7ZGK - chains A and B of the 3 polymer chains in the assembly; structure by electron microscopy, 3.59 A resolution.

[Chain A]
Name: Complement C3 beta chain
Source organism: Homo sapiens
Reference sequence: P01024 (CO3_HUMAN); residues 23-667 here = UniProt positions 23-667
Amino-acid sequence (645 residues; numbered 23 to 667; the number before each row is that of its first residue):
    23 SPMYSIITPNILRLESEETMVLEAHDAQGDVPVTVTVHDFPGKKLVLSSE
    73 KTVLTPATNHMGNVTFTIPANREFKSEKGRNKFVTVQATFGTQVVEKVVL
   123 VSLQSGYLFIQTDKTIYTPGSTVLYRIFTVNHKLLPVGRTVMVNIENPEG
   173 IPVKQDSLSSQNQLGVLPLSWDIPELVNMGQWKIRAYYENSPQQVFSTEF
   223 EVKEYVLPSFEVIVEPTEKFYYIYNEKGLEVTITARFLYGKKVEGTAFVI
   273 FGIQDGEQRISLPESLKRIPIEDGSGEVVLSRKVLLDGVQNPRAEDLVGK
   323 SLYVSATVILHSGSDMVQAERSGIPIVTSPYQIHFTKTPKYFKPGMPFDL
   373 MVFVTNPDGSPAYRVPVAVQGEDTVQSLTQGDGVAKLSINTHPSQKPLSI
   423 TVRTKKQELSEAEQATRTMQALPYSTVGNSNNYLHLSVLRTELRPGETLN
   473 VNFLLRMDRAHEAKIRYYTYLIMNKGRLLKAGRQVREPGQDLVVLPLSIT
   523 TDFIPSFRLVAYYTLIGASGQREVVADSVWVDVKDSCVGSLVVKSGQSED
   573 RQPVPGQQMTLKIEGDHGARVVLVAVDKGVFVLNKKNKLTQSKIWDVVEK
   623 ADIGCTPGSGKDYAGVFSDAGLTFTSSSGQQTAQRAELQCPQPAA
Not modelled in the structure: 93-101, 312-314, 665-667
Disulfide bonds: C627-C662

[Chain B]
Name: Complement C3b alpha' chain
Source organism: Homo sapiens
Reference sequence: P01024 (CO3_HUMAN); numbering as in UniProt (aligned over 749-1663)
Amino-acid sequence (915 residues; numbered 749 to 1663; the number before each row is that of its first residue):
   749 SNLDEDIIAEENIVSRSEFPESWLWNVEDLKEPPKNGISTKLMNIFLKDS
   799 ITTWEILAVSMSDKKGICVADPFEVTVMQDFFIDLRLPYSVVRNEQVEIR
   849 AVLYNYRQNQELKVRVELLHNPAFCSLATTKRRHQQTVTIPPKSSLSVPY
   899 VIVPLKTGLQEVEVKAAVYHHFISDGVRKSLKVVPEGIRMNKTVAVRTLD
   949 PERLGREGVQKEDIPPADLSDQVPDTESETRILLQGTPVAQMTEDAVDAE
   999 RLKHLIVTPSGCGEENMIGMTPTVIAVHYLDETEQWEKFGLEKRQGALEL
  1049 IKKGYTQQLAFRQPSSAFAAFVKRAPSTWLTAYVVKVFSLAVNLIAIDSQ
  1099 VLCGAVKWLILEKQKPDGVFQEDAPVIHQEMIGGLRNNNEKDMALTAFVL
  1149 ISLQEAKDICEEQVNSLPGSITKAGDFLEANYMNLQRSYTVAIAGYALAQ
  1199 MGRLKGPLLNKFLTTAKDKNRWEDPGKQLYNVEATSYALLALLQLKDFDF
  1249 VPPVVRWLNEQRYYGGGYGSTQATFMVFQALAQYQKDAPDHQELNLDVSL
  1299 QLPSRSSKITHRIHWESASLLRSEETKENEGFTVTAEGKGQGTLSVVTMY
  1349 HAKAKDQLTCNKFDLKVTIKPAPETEKRPQDAKNTMILEICTRYRGDQDA
  1399 TMSILDISMMTGFAPDTDDLKQLANGVDRYISKYELDKAFSDRNTLIIYL
  1449 DKVSHSEDDCLAFKVHQYFNVELIQPGAVKVYAYYNLEESCTRFYHPEKE
  1499 DGKLNKLCRDELCRCAEENCFIQKSDDKVTLEERLDKACEPGVDYVYKTR
  1549 LVKVQLSNDFDEYIMAIEQTIKSGSDEVQVGQQRTFISPIKCREALKLEE
  1599 KKHYLMWGLSSDFWGEKPNLSYIIGKDTWVEHWPEEDECQDEENQKQCQD
  1649 LGAFTESMVVFGCPN
Not modelled in the structure: 749-751, 1372-1380, 1523-1524
Disulfide bonds: C873-C1513, C1101-C1158, C1358-C1489, C1389-C1458, C1506-C1511, C1518-C1590, C1537-C1661, C1637-C1646
Sequence notes: conflict E1013 (Gln in P01024)

[How chain A and chain B interact]
Pairs across the interface (192):
  F62(A) with E1032(B); W1034(B), hydrophobic; R1042(B)
  P63(A) with E1032(B)
  K65(A) with R1042(B); L1046(B)
  R102(A) with T1031(B); E1032(B)
  N103(A) with E1035(B), hydrogen bond
  F105(A) with E1035(B); L1039(B), hydrophobic
  E118(A) with Q1043(B), hydrogen bond
  V120(A) with L1039(B), hydrophobic; E1040(B)
  F131(A) with I815(B), hydrophobic
  Q133(A) with V807(B)
  D135(A) with S770(B), hydrogen bond; W773(B)
  K136(A) with E769(B); S770(B), hydrogen bond
  P141(A) with K930(B), hydrogen bond (backbone-side chain)
  L146(A) with W773(B)
  Y147(A) with W773(B)
  R148(A) with W773(B)
  F150(A) with M809(B), hydrophobic
  V152(A) with M809(B), hydrophobic
  L156(A) with G814(B); I815(B), hydrogen bond (backbone-backbone)
  L157(A) with D811(B); K812(B)
  P158(A) with M809(B), hydrophobic; S810(B); D811(B)
  I173(A) with L981(B), hydrophobic; Q983(B)
  P174(A) with L1319(B)
  V175(A) with S1321(B)
  L186(A) with M809(B)
  E197(A) with R937(B); E975(B)
  L198(A) with E975(B); R979(B), hydrogen bond (backbone-side chain); M1347(B), hydrophobic
  E226(A) with Y837(B)
  Y227(A) with E769(B), hydrogen bond
  L229(A) with E769(B); R834(B), hydrogen bond (backbone-side chain)
  S231(A) with D832(B)
  F259(A) with Y852(B), hydrophobic; Y854(B)
  L260(A) with T801(B), hydrogen bond (backbone-side chain)
  Y261(A) with T801(B); M826(B), hydrophobic; F830(B); Y854(B), hydrogen bond
  K263(A) with Y854(B)
  T268(A) with Y1447(B), hydrogen bond
  F270(A) with M1400(B), hydrophobic; Y1447(B), hydrophobic; Y1482(B), hydrophobic
  L288(A) with M1400(B), hydrophobic; Y1482(B)
  R290(A) with M1400(B); Y1428(B); Y1447(B); D1449(B), salt bridge
  T329(A) with Y1482(B)
  I331(A) with I1402(B), hydrophobic
  L332(A) with I1445(B)
  H333(A) with S893(B); Y1432(B); E1433(B); I1445(B)
  S334(A) with R848(B), hydrogen bond (backbone-side chain); I1445(B)
  G335(A) with R848(B); D1404(B); I1445(B)
  S336(A) with R834(B); R848(B); V850(B)
  D337(A) with R834(B)
  M338(A) with L1485(B), hydrophobic
  C559(A) with C816(B), hydrophobic
  V560(A) with K813(B)
  G561(A) with K813(B)
  S562(A) with I786(B)
  L563(A) with A806(B); V807(B); S808(B); C816(B), hydrophobic; A818(B)
  V565(A) with A806(B), hydrophobic
  K566(A) with F821(B)
  S567(A) with F821(B)
  Q574(A) with T824(B); M826(B)
  P575(A) with L795(B), hydrophobic; T824(B); V825(B); M826(B), hydrogen bond (backbone-backbone)
  V576(A) with M826(B)
  P577(A) with D797(B); I799(B), hydrophobic; V825(B); Q827(B)
  G578(A) with L795(B)
  Q579(A) with L795(B)
  Q580(A) with I793(B); F794(B)
  M581(A) with M791(B); N792(B); I793(B), hydrogen bond (backbone-backbone); L795(B), hydrophobic; V823(B), hydrophobic
  T582(A) with M791(B); N792(B)
  L583(A) with K789(B); L790(B); M791(B), hydrogen bond (backbone-backbone); F821(B), hydrophobic
  K584(A) with T788(B); K789(B)
  I585(A) with S787(B); T788(B); K789(B), hydrogen bond (backbone-backbone); M791(B), hydrophobic
  E586(A) with I786(B); S787(B)
  G587(A) with L778(B); I786(B); S787(B), hydrogen bond (backbone-backbone)
  D588(A) with L778(B); S810(B); K812(B), salt bridge; K813(B)
  H589(A) with L778(B); K779(B); E780(B); P782(B); S787(B); S810(B); K812(B), hydrogen bond (backbone-side chain)
  G590(A) with L778(B), hydrogen bond (backbone-backbone)
  A591(A) with D777(B); L778(B), hydrogen bond (backbone-backbone); M809(B); S810(B)
  R592(A) with V775(B); E776(B); D777(B), salt bridge; V807(B); S808(B); M809(B), hydrogen bond (backbone-backbone)
  V593(A) with E776(B), hydrogen bond (backbone-backbone); L778(B), hydrophobic; V807(B); S808(B)
  V594(A) with L805(B); A806(B); V807(B), hydrogen bond (backbone-backbone)
  L595(A) with L772(B); W773(B); N774(B), hydrogen bond (backbone-backbone); M791(B), hydrophobic; L805(B); A806(B), hydrophobic
  V596(A) with W771(B); L772(B); W773(B), hydrophobic; E803(B); I804(B); L805(B), hydrogen bond (backbone-backbone)
  A597(A) with S770(B); W771(B), hydrogen bond (backbone-backbone); L772(B), hydrophobic; E803(B)
  V598(A) with E803(B), hydrogen bond (backbone-backbone)
  D599(A) with E769(B); T800(B), hydrogen bond; T801(B); W802(B)
  K600(A) with T801(B), hydrogen bond (backbone-backbone)
  F603(A) with E803(B)
  K610(A) with E803(B), salt bridge
  L611(A) with L805(B)
  Q613(A) with I815(B), hydrogen bond (side chain-backbone); C816(B); V817(B), hydrogen bond (side chain-backbone)
  I616(A) with I815(B), hydrophobic; V817(B), hydrophobic
  Q656(A) with E1040(B)
Interface residues without a listed pair, chain A (107 interface residues in all): G64, K66, T107, K119, T151, V199, M201, V228, P230, K264, E266, I272, P292, V564, V602, T612, Q653, A658
Interface residues without a listed pair, chain B (96 interface residues in all): K796, E822, K891, E977, N1091, Y1348, T1443, Y1480

[Summary]
107 residues of chain A and 96 residues of chain B are in contact; the contacts include 32 hydrogen bonds and
4 salt bridges. Polar contacts include R290(A)-D1449(B), D588(A)-K812(B) and R592(A)-D777(B).
Here chain A is Complement C3 beta chain and chain B is Complement C3b alpha' chain, both from Homo sapiens.
Entry 7ZGK (Trypanosoma brucei gambiense ISG65 in complex with human complement component C3b) was determined
by electron microscopy (same publication as 7ZGJ).
